7KPV - chains C and D of the 4 polymer chains in the assembly; structure by electron microscopy, 3.80 A resolution.

[Chain C]
Name: Mediator of RNA polymerase II transcription subunit 12
Organism: Saccharomyces cerevisiae (strain ATCC 204508 / S288c)
UniProtKB: P25648 (SRB8_YEAST); residues 1-1427 here = UniProt positions 1-1427
Amino-acid sequence (1427 residues; row label = number of the first residue in the row):
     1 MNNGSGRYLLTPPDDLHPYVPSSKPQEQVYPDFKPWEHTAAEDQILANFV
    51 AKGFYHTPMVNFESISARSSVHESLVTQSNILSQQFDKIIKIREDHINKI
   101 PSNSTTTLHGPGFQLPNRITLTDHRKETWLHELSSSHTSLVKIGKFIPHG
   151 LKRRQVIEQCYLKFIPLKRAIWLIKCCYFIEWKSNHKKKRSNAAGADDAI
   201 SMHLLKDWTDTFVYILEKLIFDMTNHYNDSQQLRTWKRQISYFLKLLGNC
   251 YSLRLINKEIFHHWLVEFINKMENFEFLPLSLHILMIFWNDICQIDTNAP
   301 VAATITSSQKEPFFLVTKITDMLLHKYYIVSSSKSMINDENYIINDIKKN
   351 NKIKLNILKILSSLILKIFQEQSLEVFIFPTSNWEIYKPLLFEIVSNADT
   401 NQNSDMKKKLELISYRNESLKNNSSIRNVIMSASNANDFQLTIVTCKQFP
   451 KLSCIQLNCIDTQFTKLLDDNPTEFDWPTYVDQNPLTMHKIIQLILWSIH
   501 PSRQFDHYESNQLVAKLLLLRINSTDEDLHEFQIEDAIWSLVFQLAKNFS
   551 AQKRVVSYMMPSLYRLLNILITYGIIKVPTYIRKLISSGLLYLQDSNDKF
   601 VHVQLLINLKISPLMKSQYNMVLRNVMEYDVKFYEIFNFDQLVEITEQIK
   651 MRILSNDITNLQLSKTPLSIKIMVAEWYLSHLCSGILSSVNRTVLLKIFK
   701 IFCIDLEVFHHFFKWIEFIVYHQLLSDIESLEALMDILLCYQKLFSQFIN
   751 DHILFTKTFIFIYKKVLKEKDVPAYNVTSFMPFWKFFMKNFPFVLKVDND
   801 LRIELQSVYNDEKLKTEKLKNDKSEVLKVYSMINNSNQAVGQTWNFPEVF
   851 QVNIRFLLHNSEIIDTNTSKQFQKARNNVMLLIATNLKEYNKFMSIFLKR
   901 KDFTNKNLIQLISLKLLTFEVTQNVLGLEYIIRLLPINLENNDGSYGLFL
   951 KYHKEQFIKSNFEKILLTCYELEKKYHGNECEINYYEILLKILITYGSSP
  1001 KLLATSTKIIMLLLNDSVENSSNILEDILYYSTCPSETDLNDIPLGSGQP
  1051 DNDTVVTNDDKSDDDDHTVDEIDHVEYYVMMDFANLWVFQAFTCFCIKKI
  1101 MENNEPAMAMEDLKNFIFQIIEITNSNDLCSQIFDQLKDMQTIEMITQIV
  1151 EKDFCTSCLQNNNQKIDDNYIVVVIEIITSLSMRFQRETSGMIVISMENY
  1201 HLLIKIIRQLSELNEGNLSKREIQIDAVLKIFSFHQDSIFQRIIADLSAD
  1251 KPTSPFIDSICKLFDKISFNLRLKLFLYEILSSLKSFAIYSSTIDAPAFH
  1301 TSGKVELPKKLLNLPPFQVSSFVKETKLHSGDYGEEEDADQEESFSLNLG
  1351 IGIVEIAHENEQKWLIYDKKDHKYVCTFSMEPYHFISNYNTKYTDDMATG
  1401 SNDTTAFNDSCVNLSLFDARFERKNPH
Unresolved in the structure: 1-3, 297-308, 419-1343
From the paper describing this entry:
  - mutagenesis - E42A, I45R, L46R, K52P, G53D, E73A: unchanged binding to Cdk8/CycC
  - mutagenesis - E42A, L46R, K52P, G53D: decreased catalytic activity on Cdk8/CycC
  - mutagenesis - I45R, E73A: unchanged catalytic activity on Cdk8/CycC

[Chain D]
Name: Mediator of RNA polymerase II transcription subunit 13
Organism: Saccharomyces cerevisiae (strain ATCC 204508 / S288c)
UniProtKB: P38931 (SSN2_YEAST); residues 1-1420 here = UniProt positions 1-1420
Amino-acid sequence (1420 residues; each row starts with the number of its first residue):
     1 MSSDASTYRLEDVLSSFYRVEKIKKINYHQYISKAQNDQWSIQMEFMLRK
    51 QDPKTLVALLSRDLWCFSINDDPVPTPPAIEHKPVSPDKIGTFTADYSKP
   101 NLPPHYALFLKALRRKIYINLALGSHNKLIQFGNACISLSGVPNYLVQLE
   151 PHLFVNGDLTVSLCAKNMGLVPMKEENLEESFLSKHALYLAPSGIRMHLA
   201 PASKQGYLITPPKHTELLLTTLSVSHGINLQNKKNLKWVAVVPDLGHLNG
   251 HTPTIASYLTPLLEAKKLVWPLHLIFAQPVADIENSTSGDPSEFHCLQDA
   301 LDAIDDFIQLKQTAAYRTPGSSGVLSSNIAGTNPLSSDGAYTEQFQHYKN
   351 NSISSQPASYHSVQETNKISPKDFSPNFTGIDKLMLSPSDQFAPAFLNTP
   401 NNNINENELFNDRKQTTVSNDLENSPLKTELEANGRSLEKVNNSVSKTGS
   451 VDTLHNKEGTLEQREQNENLPSDKSDSMVDKELFGEDEDEDLFGDSNKSN
   501 STNESNKSISDEITEDMFEMSDEEENNNNKSINKNNKEMHTDLGKDIPFF
   551 PSSEKPNIRTMSGTTKRLNGKRKYLDIPIDEMTLPTSPLYMDPGAPLPVE
   601 TPRDRRKSVFAPLNFNPIIENNVDNKYKSGGKFSFSPLQKEEALNFDISM
   651 ADLSSSEEEEDEEENGSSDEDLKSLNVRDDMKPSDNISTNTNIHEPQYIN
   701 YSSIPSLQDSIIKQENFNSVNDANITSNKEGFNSIWKIPQNDIPQTESPL
   751 KTVDSSIQPIESNIKMTLEDNNVTSNPSEFTPNMVNSEISNLPKDKSGIP
   801 EFTPADPNLSFESSSSLPFLLRHMPLASIPDIFITPTPVVTISEKEQDIL
   851 DLIAEQVVTDYNILGNLGIPKIAYRGVKDCQEGLITTTMLQLFSTFDRLN
   901 GNDTISKFYNMKQPYVFVKKHHELIKVKHDSQPFIKFLNFRPPNGIKNFK
   951 SLLLSSSFKEDCLSFAPTLSQTYINQELGFCELLKLTNEDPPGLMYLKAF
  1001 DKNKLLLLAAQIVSYCSNNKNSIKNVPPILIILPLDNATLTELVDKANIF
  1051 QVIKNEVCAKMPNIELYLKVIPMDFIRNVLVTVDQYVNVAISIYNMLPPK
  1101 SVKFTHIAHTLPEKVNFRTMQQQQMQQQQQQQQQQQNNSTGSSSIIYYDS
  1151 YIHLAYSRSVDKEWVFAALSDSYGQGSMTKTWYVGNSRGKFDDACNQIWN
  1201 IALNLASKKFGKICLILTRLNGILPDDELMNWRRLSGRNIHLAVVCVDDN
  1251 SKISFIDEDKLYPSFKPIYKDTRFGGRMDMTRLYDYEIRDIDQDIHGIVF
  1301 QHPFPLAHSQHRCAIRSGALIKFKKCDGDTVWDKFAVNLLNCPHSDSTQL
  1351 LETILEEFRNLAALNVWYGLSDGEDGHIPWHILAVKKMMNTLVHTRVKIA
  1401 NTSAATVHTATSSSIILSDK
Unresolved in the structure: 1-4, 313-813, 1123-1141, 1401-1420
UniProt features mapped onto this chain:
  - modified residue: S370 (Phosphoserine), S375 (Phosphoserine), S425 (Phosphoserine), T601 (Phosphothreonine), S608 (Phosphoserine), S636 (Phosphoserine), S748 (Phosphoserine)
  - mutagenesis: S608 (S608A: Loss of function; when associated with A-1236), S1236 (S1236A: Loss of function; when associated with A-608)

[Interface between chain C and chain D]
Contacting residue pairs (160):
  L75(C) with T1119(D)
  V76(C) with M1120(D), hydrophobic
  S79(C) with T1119(D)
  L82(C) with F1117(D), hydrophobic
  S83(C) with V1115(D); N1116(D), hydrogen bond (side chain-backbone)
  D87(C) with E1113(D); K1114(D); V1115(D)
  I90(C) with L1111(D), hydrophobic; P1112(D)
  S102(C) with Y1284(D), hydrogen bond (side chain-backbone)
  S104(C) with Y1284(D)
  T105(C) with T1281(D), hydrogen bond (side chain-backbone)
  L108(C) with D1279(D); Y1284(D), hydrophobic
  L140(C) with N975(D)
  K168(C) with T972(D), hydrogen bond
  K175(C) with D1084(D), salt bridge
  M223(C) with I304(D), hydrophobic
  Y227(C) with I308(D), hydrophobic; K311(D)
  L233(C) with I308(D), hydrophobic
  K237(C) with L301(D)
  K245(C) with S964(D)
  G248(C) with V1079(D)
  N249(C) with V1079(D); V1081(D), hydrogen bond (side chain-backbone); T1082(D); V1083(D), hydrogen bond (side chain-backbone)
  S252(C) with L1080(D), hydrogen bond (side chain-backbone); T1082(D), hydrogen bond
  L253(C) with T1082(D)
  F275(C) with F307(D)
  E276(C) with I304(D); F307(D); K311(D), salt bridge
  P279(C) with F294(D); A300(D); A303(D), hydrophobic
  H283(C) with F294(D); H295(D), hydrogen bond (side chain-backbone); L297(D)
  M286(C) with D290(D)
  I287(C) with H295(D); V1079(D), hydrophobic
  W289(C) with S288(D)
  N290(C) with S288(D), hydrogen bond
  M336(C) with F307(D), hydrophobic; L310(D), hydrophobic
  N338(C) with K311(D)
  I343(C) with Q312(D)
  N345(C) with L310(D)
  K349(C) with D306(D), salt bridge; L310(D)
  N350(C) with L310(D)
  I353(C) with D306(D); F307(D); L310(D), hydrophobic
  N356(C) with D299(D); A303(D)
  I360(C) with F294(D), hydrophobic
  K367(C) with S288(D); G289(D); D290(D), salt bridge
  F1345(C) with H126(D)
  S1346(C) with H126(D)
  L1347(C) with S138(D); V142(D), hydrophobic
  N1348(C) with E882(D); G883(D); L884(D), hydrogen bond (backbone-backbone)
  L1349(C) with P143(D), hydrophobic; G883(D); L884(D); I885(D), hydrophobic
  G1350(C) with D879(D); C880(D); G883(D)
  I1351(C) with Y145(D); V147(D), hydrophobic; V877(D); D879(D); C880(D), hydrophobic
  G1352(C) with K878(D), hydrogen bond (backbone-backbone); D879(D)
  I1353(C) with R875(D)
  V1354(C) with R875(D), hydrogen bond (backbone-side chain); G876(D), hydrogen bond (backbone-backbone); K878(D)
  H1358(C) with C1326(D)
  E1359(C) with K1324(D); K1325(D)
  N1360(C) with Y1269(D); K1325(D), hydrogen bond (backbone-backbone)
  Q1362(C) with Y1269(D), hydrogen bond (backbone-side chain)
  K1363(C) with D1290(D); I1291(D), hydrogen bond (backbone-backbone)
  W1364(C) with D930(D); P933(D); D1290(D)
  L1365(C) with F1265(D), hydrophobic; I1268(D), hydrophobic; I1288(D); R1289(D), hydrogen bond (backbone-backbone); I1291(D), hydrophobic
  I1366(C) with E1287(D)
  Y1367(C) with Y1286(D); E1287(D), hydrogen bond (backbone-backbone); R1289(D)
  D1368(C) with Y1286(D), hydrogen bond
  K1369(C) with E1287(D), salt bridge
  K1370(C) with L1283(D)
  H1372(C) with A5(D)
  K1373(C) with R1277(D)
  Y1374(C) with S1264(D); I1268(D), hydrophobic; R1289(D); D1294(D), hydrogen bond
  V1375(C) with I1268(D); G1276(D), hydrogen bond (backbone-backbone); R1277(D)
  C1376(C) with R1277(D)
  T1377(C) with I1268(D)
  F1378(C) with F934(D), hydrophobic; I1288(D), hydrophobic
  F1385(C) with F937(D)
  S1387(C) with K936(D)
  Y1393(C) with H921(D)
  M1397(C) with E923(D)
  F1407(C) with K920(D); H921(D)
  S1410(C) with K920(D); F937(D); L938(D)
  C1411(C) with F937(D), hydrophobic
  V1412(C) with L938(D), hydrophobic
  N1413(C) with Y1284(D), hydrogen bond
  L1414(C) with L938(D), hydrophobic
  S1415(C) with Y1286(D)
  L1416(C) with Y1284(D); Y1286(D); E1287(D); I1288(D), hydrogen bond (backbone-backbone)
  F1417(C) with V927(D), hydrophobic; K928(D), hydrogen bond (backbone-backbone); S931(D); F934(D), hydrophobic; L938(D), hydrophobic
  D1418(C) with Y915(D); E1287(D)
  A1419(C) with K926(D)
  R1420(C) with Y915(D), hydrogen bond; I925(D); K926(D), hydrogen bond (backbone-backbone)
  F1421(C) with E923(D); I925(D), hydrophobic
  E1422(C) with L924(D); K926(D), salt bridge
  R1423(C) with E923(D), salt bridge
Also at the interface, not in a pair above, chain C (107 interface residues in all): F86, K99, R169, I171, W236, L244, Y251, L280, L282, D291, S335, I344, S1344, E1355, A1357, N1388, Y1389, D1409
Also at the interface, not in a pair above, chain D (102 interface residues in all): K128, L129, S140, L163, A165, C296, Q881, N939, D961, Q971, G1275, M1278, R1282, D1285

[In short]
107 residues of chain C face 102 of chain D across their interface; the contacts include 27 hydrogen bonds and
7 salt bridges. Polar contacts include K175(C)-D1084(D), E276(C)-K311(D) and K349(C)-D306(D). The paper
reports that E42A, L46R and K52P of chain C, among others, reduce catalytic activity on Cdk8/CycC; E42A, I45R
and L46R of chain C, among others, leave binding to Cdk8/CycC unchanged.
Here chain C is Mediator of RNA polymerase II transcription subunit 12 and chain D is Mediator of RNA
polymerase II transcription subunit 13, both from Saccharomyces cerevisiae (strain ATCC 204508 / S288c). Entry
7KPV (Structure of kinase and Central lobes of yeast CKM) was determined by electron microscopy together with
7KPX from the same study.
